PDB entry 8WUI | electron microscopy, 3.40 A resolution | chains B and A of the 4 polymer chains in the assembly

[Chain B (and A)]
Name: Potassium channel SKOR
From: Arabidopsis thaliana
Notes: chain A of this document is another copy of the same molecule, construct and numbering; everything in this record applies to it too
UniProt: Q9M8S6 (SKOR_ARATH); residues 1-828 here = UniProt positions 1-828
Chain sequence (838 residues; row label = number of the first residue in the row; numbers below 1 keep their minus sign (Met-9 is residue -9)):
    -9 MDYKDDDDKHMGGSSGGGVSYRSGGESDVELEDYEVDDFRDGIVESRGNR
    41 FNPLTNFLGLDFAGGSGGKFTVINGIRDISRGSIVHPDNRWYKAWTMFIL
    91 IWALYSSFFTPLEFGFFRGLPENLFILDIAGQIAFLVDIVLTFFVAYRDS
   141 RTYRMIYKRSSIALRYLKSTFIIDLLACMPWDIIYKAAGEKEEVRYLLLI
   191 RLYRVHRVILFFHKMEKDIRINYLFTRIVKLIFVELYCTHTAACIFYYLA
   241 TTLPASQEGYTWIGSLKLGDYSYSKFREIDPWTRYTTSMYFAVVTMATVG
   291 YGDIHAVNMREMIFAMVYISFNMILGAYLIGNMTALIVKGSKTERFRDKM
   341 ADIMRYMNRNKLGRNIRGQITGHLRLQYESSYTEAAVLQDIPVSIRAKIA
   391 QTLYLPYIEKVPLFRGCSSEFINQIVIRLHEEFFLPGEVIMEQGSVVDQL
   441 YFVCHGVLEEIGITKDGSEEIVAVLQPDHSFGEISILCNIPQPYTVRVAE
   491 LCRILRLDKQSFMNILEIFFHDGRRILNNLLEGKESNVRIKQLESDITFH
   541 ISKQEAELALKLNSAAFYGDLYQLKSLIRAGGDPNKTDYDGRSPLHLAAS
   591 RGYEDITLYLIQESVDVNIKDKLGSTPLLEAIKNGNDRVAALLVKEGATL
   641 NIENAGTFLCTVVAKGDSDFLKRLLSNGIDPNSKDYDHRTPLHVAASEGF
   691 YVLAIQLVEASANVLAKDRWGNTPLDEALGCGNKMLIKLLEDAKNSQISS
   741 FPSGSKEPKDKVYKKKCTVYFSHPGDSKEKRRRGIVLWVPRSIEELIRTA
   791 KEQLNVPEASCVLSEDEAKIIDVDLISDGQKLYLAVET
Disordered / not traced: -9 to 72, 454-457, 526-828 (chain A: -9 to 72, 453-461, 546-828)
Construct notes: initiating methionine (-9); expression tag (-8 to 0); engineered mutation Pro271 (Leu in Q9M8S6), Asn312 (Asp in Q9M8S6)
Residues lining bound ligands:
  - 1,2-diacyl-sn-glycero-3-phosphocholine (PC1), molecule 1: Phe104, Tyr186, Leu189, Ile235, Tyr238, Leu239, Arg300
  - 1,2-diacyl-sn-glycero-3-phosphocholine (PC1), molecule 2: Glu225, Leu226, Thr229, Trp272, Tyr275, Thr276, Met279, Val283, Met286
  - 1,2-diacyl-sn-glycero-3-phosphocholine (PC1), molecule 3: Met299, Arg300, Ile303, Phe304, Val307
  - 1,2-diacyl-sn-glycero-3-phosphocholine (PC1), molecule 4: Met299, Ile303, Met306, Ser310
UniProt features mapped onto this chain:
  - binding site (a nucleoside 3',5'-cyclic phosphate): Leu403 to Gly523

[How chain B and chain A interact]
Residue-residue contacts - 90 pairs, chain B then chain A:
  Glu225(B) with Met313(A)
  Leu258(B) with Ala296(A); Val297(A); Met302(A), hydrophobic
  Gly259(B) with Ser255(A); Val297(A)
  Asp260(B) with Gly249(A); Tyr250(A)
  Tyr261(B) with Tyr250(A), hydrophobic
  Tyr263(B) with Met302(A)
  Thr276(B) with Met302(A)
  Thr277(B) with Met302(A)
  Met279(B) with Met306(A)
  Tyr280(B) with His295(A); Ala296(A), hydrogen bond (side chain-backbone); Met302(A), hydrophobic; Ala305(A), hydrophobic; Met306(A), hydrophobic
  Val283(B) with Met306(A), hydrophobic; Ile309(A), hydrophobic
  Val284(B) with Ile309(A), hydrophobic
  Met286(B) with Met313(A), hydrophobic
  Ala287(B) with Thr288(A); Ile309(A), hydrophobic
  Thr288(B) with Thr288(A)
  Val289(B) with Thr285(A); Thr288(A); Val289(A); Gly290(A)
  Gly290(B) with Gly290(A)
  Tyr291(B) with Phe281(A); Thr285(A), hydrogen bond; Gly290(A); Tyr291(A); Gly292(A); Ile309(A), hydrophobic
  Asp293(B) with His295(A), salt bridge
  Leu319(B) with Ala317(A), hydrophobic
  Ile320(B) with Ala317(A), hydrophobic; Ile320(A), hydrophobic
  Met323(B) with Ile314(A); Ala317(A), hydrophobic; Tyr318(A), hydrophobic
  Thr324(B) with Gly321(A), hydrogen bond (side chain-backbone); Thr324(A)
  Ile327(B) with Tyr318(A); Gly321(A); Asn322(A); Ala325(A), hydrophobic
  Thr333(B) with Glu206(A); Tyr213(A)
  Glu334(B) with Tyr213(A); Lys329(A)
  Arg337(B) with Glu206(A), hydrogen bond (side chain-backbone); Asp208(A), hydrogen bond (side chain-backbone); Ile209(A), hydrogen bond (side chain-backbone); Ile211(A), hydrogen bond (side chain-backbone); Tyr213(A)
  Met340(B) with Ile209(A), hydrophobic
  Asp342(B) with Thr373(A); Ala376(A)
  Ile343(B) with Val377(A), hydrophobic
  Tyr346(B) with Ser370(A), hydrogen bond (side chain-backbone); Thr373(A), hydrogen bond; Glu374(A), hydrogen bond (side chain-backbone)
  Asn350(B) with Leu393(A)
  Leu352(B) with Ile389(A), hydrophobic; Thr392(A); Leu393(A), hydrophobic
  Ile356(B) with Ile389(A), hydrophobic; Thr392(A)
  Ile360(B) with Ile385(A), hydrophobic
  His363(B) with Ile385(A)
  Arg365(B) with Tyr143(A), hydrogen bond (backbone-side chain); Lys207(A)
  Leu366(B) with Tyr143(A)
  Gln367(B) with Pro382(A)
  Tyr368(B) with Lys207(A), hydrogen bond
  Glu369(B) with Arg138(A), salt bridge; Tyr143(A), hydrogen bond
  Ser370(B) with Ser140(A); Tyr143(A)
  Gly446(B) with Arg144(A)
  Val447(B) with Arg144(A)
  Glu490(B) with Arg144(A); Met145(A)
  Leu491(B) with Thr142(A); Tyr143(A); Arg144(A), hydrogen bond (backbone-side chain)
  Arg496(B) with Val383(A)
Interface residues without a listed pair, chain B (53 interface residues in all): Leu214, Ile218, Thr273, Val328, Asp338, Glu422
Interface residues without a listed pair, chain A (55 interface residues in all): Tyr147, Arg210, Ile294, Met299, Ile303

[Summary]
The interface between chain B and chain A involves 53 residues on one side and 55 on the other; the contacts
include 14 hydrogen bonds and 2 salt bridges. Among the polar pairs are Asp293(B)-His295(A),
Glu369(B)-Arg138(A) and Tyr280(B)-Ala296(A).
Chain B and chain A are both Potassium channel SKOR (Arabidopsis thaliana); the structure, SKOR D312N L271P
double mutation, was determined by electron microscopy, deposited together with 8WTZ.
